PDB entry 6REF | electron microscopy, 3.30 A resolution | chains 4 and 7 of the 31 polymer chains in the assembly

# Chain 4
Protein: Mitochondrial ATP synthase associated protein ASA4
Organism: Polytomella sp. Pringsheim 198.80
Reference sequence: D7NIZ2 (D7NIZ2_9CHLO); numbering as in UniProt (aligned over 1-294)
Amino-acid sequence (294 residues; row label = number of the first residue in the row):
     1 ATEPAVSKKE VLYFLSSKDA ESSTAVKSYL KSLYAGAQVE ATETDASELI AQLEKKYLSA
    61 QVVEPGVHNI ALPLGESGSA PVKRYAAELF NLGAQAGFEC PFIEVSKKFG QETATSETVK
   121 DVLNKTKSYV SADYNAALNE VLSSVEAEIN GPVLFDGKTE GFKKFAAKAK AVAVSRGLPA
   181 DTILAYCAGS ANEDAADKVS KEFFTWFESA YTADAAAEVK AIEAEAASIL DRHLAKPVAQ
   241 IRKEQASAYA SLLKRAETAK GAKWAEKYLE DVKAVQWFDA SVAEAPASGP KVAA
Disordered / not traced: 1-4

# Chain 7
Protein: Mitochondrial ATP synthase associated protein ASA7
Organism: Polytomella sp. Pringsheim 198.80
Reference sequence: D8V7I2 (D8V7I2_9CHLO); numbering as in UniProt (aligned over 1-190)
Amino-acid sequence (190 residues; row label = number of the first residue in the row):
     1 MSSVRAGVEA GRRDLTTFTF SGLQDAPVAA LSGSIKLNVA AKAGKAEVTV AAGAAKAATQ
    61 VSAAALRKLS GSKISLAEVA RISVLHSSIQ NYLLSLSNER YQLLSQWPDF TTMYGKDFYY
   121 RAHPEDLKKF YDAADEYYKL YETVTEFDSL SALASQVVPN YAARRRSTVH PAIGSTVADG
   181 AFTNFLLSKQ
Disordered / not traced: 1-14

# How chain 4 and chain 7 interact
Residue-residue contacts (122):
  Lys-56(4) / Thr-168(7)
  Val-63(4) / Arg-165(7)
  Val-63(4) / Pro-171(7)  hydrophobic
  Glu-64(4) / Ala-162(7)
  Glu-64(4) / Arg-166(7)  salt bridge
  Val-67(4) / Tyr-161(7)  hydrophobic
  Val-67(4) / Arg-165(7)
  His-68(4) / Ser-83(7)
  His-68(4) / Val-84(7)  hydrogen bond (backbone-backbone)
  His-68(4) / Leu-85(7)  hydrogen bond (backbone-backbone)
  His-68(4) / Val-158(7)
  His-68(4) / Ala-162(7)
  Asn-69(4) / Val-84(7)
  Ile-70(4) / Leu-85(7)
  Ala-71(4) / Val-84(7)  hydrophobic
  Ala-71(4) / Ser-88(7)
  Leu-72(4) / Leu-85(7)  hydrophobic
  Leu-72(4) / Ser-88(7)  hydrogen bond (backbone-side chain)
  Leu-72(4) / Ile-89(7)  hydrophobic
  Leu-72(4) / Tyr-161(7)
  Leu-74(4) / Tyr-92(7)  hydrophobic
  Tyr-85(4) / Tyr-161(7)  hydrogen bond
  Tyr-85(4) / Arg-165(7)
  Leu-89(4) / Arg-165(7)
  Leu-89(4) / Ala-172(7)  hydrophobic
  Phe-90(4) / Ala-172(7)  hydrophobic
  Gly-93(4) / His-170(7)
  Phe-98(4) / Val-169(7)
  Phe-98(4) / His-170(7)
  Phe-98(4) / Pro-171(7)
  Glu-99(4) / His-170(7)  hydrogen bond (backbone-side chain)
  Pro-101(4) / His-170(7)
  Pro-101(4) / Ile-173(7)  hydrophobic
  Phe-102(4) / Ala-181(7)  hydrophobic
  Glu-104(4) / Val-169(7)
  Val-105(4) / Val-169(7)  hydrophobic
  Val-105(4) / Ala-181(7)  hydrophobic
  Phe-109(4) / Ala-178(7)
  Phe-109(4) / Ala-181(7)
  Phe-109(4) / Phe-182(7)
  Phe-109(4) / Phe-185(7)
  Gly-110(4) / Phe-185(7)
  Thr-113(4) / Phe-185(7)
  Val-122(4) / Phe-182(7)
  Val-122(4) / Phe-185(7)  hydrophobic
  Val-122(4) / Leu-186(7)  hydrophobic
  Leu-123(4) / Phe-182(7)  hydrophobic
  Thr-126(4) / Phe-182(7)
  Tyr-129(4) / Ala-178(7)
  Val-130(4) / Asp-179(7)
  Val-130(4) / Phe-182(7)  hydrophobic
  Ser-131(4) / Asp-179(7)  hydrogen bond
  Tyr-134(4) / Asp-179(7)
  Tyr-134(4) / Thr-183(7)
  Leu-138(4) / Phe-182(7)  hydrophobic
  Leu-138(4) / Leu-186(7)  hydrophobic
  Phe-155(4) / Phe-185(7)  hydrophobic
  Phe-155(4) / Leu-186(7)  hydrophobic
  Phe-155(4) / Gln-190(7)
  Gly-157(4) / Lys-189(7)
  Phe-162(4) / Leu-186(7)
  Phe-162(4) / Ser-188(7)
  Phe-165(4) / Leu-186(7)  hydrophobic
  Ala-166(4) / Leu-187(7)  hydrophobic
  Ala-169(4) / Leu-187(7)  hydrophobic
  Lys-170(4) / Leu-187(7)
  Ala-173(4) / Thr-183(7)
  Leu-178(4) / Thr-183(7)
  Ile-183(4) / Asn-184(7)  hydrogen bond (backbone-side chain)
  Leu-184(4) / Asn-184(7)
  Leu-184(4) / Leu-187(7)  hydrophobic
  Leu-184(4) / Ser-188(7)
  Cys-187(4) / Asn-184(7)  hydrogen bond
  Trp-206(4) / Thr-176(7)
  Trp-206(4) / Gly-180(7)
  Phe-207(4) / Val-177(7)  hydrophobic
  Ala-210(4) / Thr-176(7)
  Ala-210(4) / Val-177(7)  hydrophobic
  Tyr-211(4) / Val-177(7)
  Asp-214(4) / Gly-174(7)
  Asp-214(4) / Ser-175(7)  hydrogen bond (side chain-backbone)
  Asp-214(4) / Thr-176(7)  hydrogen bond
  Asp-214(4) / Val-177(7)  hydrogen bond (side chain-backbone)
  Glu-218(4) / Tyr-161(7)
  Glu-218(4) / Arg-164(7)  salt bridge
  Glu-218(4) / Arg-165(7)  salt bridge
  Ile-222(4) / Val-157(7)  hydrophobic
  Ile-222(4) / Tyr-161(7)  hydrophobic
  Glu-223(4) / Tyr-92(7)
  Glu-225(4) / Gln-156(7)
  Glu-225(4) / Val-157(7)
  Ala-226(4) / Leu-93(7)
  Ala-227(4) / Leu-96(7)  hydrophobic
  Ile-229(4) / Gln-156(7)
  Leu-230(4) / Leu-93(7)  hydrophobic
  Leu-230(4) / Leu-96(7)  hydrophobic
  Leu-230(4) / Ser-97(7)
  Leu-230(4) / Leu-150(7)  hydrophobic
  Leu-230(4) / Leu-153(7)  hydrophobic
  Asp-231(4) / Arg-100(7)  salt bridge
  His-233(4) / Thr-143(7)
  His-233(4) / Ser-149(7)  hydrogen bond
  His-233(4) / Leu-153(7)
  Leu-234(4) / Arg-100(7)
  Leu-234(4) / Thr-143(7)
  Leu-234(4) / Val-144(7)  hydrophobic
  Ala-235(4) / Lys-139(7)
  Lys-236(4) / Thr-143(7)  hydrogen bond (backbone-side chain)
  Val-238(4) / Glu-142(7)
  Val-238(4) / Thr-143(7)
  Val-238(4) / Glu-146(7)
  Ile-241(4) / Thr-143(7)
  Ile-241(4) / Ser-149(7)
  Arg-242(4) / Glu-146(7)  salt bridge
  Gln-245(4) / Ser-149(7)  hydrogen bond (side chain-backbone)
  Gln-245(4) / Ala-152(7)
  Val-275(4) / Arg-81(7)
  Phe-278(4) / Val-79(7)
  Phe-278(4) / Arg-81(7)
  Asp-279(4) / Arg-81(7)  salt bridge
  Pro-290(4) / Val-79(7)  hydrophobic
  Val-292(4) / Val-79(7)  hydrophobic
Interface residues without a listed pair, chain 4 (77 interface residues in all): Gly-75, Ser-106, Lys-108, Ala-114, Asp-156, Arg-176, Ala-180
Interface residues without a listed pair, chain 7 (57 interface residues in all): Ala-80, Ile-82, Leu-140, Asp-148, Asn-160

# Summary
The interface between chain 4 and chain 7 involves 77 residues on one side and 57 on the other, with 14
hydrogen bonds and 6 salt bridges. Polar contacts include Glu-64(4)/Arg-166(7), Glu-218(4)/Arg-164(7) and
Glu-218(4)/Arg-165(7).
Here chain 4 is Mitochondrial ATP synthase associated protein ASA4 and chain 7 is Mitochondrial ATP synthase
associated protein ASA7, both from Polytomella sp. Pringsheim 198.80. Entry 6REF (Cryo-EM structure of
Polytomella F-ATP synthase, Rotary substate 3B, monomer-masked refinement) was determined by electron
microscopy (same publication as 6RD4, 6RD5, 6RD6, 6RD7, 6RD8, 6RD9 and 46 further entries).
